6F20 - chain A; structure by X-ray diffraction, 2.00 A resolution.

Chain A:
Protein: 7,8-dihydro-8-oxoguanine triphosphatase
From: Homo sapiens
Notes: EC 3.6.1.55, 3.6.1.56
Reference sequence: P36639 (8ODP_HUMAN); residues 1-156 here correspond to UniProt positions 42-197 (UniProt number = residue number + 41)
Sequence (159 residues; numbered -2 to 156; the number before each row is that of its first residue; numbers below 1 keep their minus sign (Gly-2 is residue -2)):
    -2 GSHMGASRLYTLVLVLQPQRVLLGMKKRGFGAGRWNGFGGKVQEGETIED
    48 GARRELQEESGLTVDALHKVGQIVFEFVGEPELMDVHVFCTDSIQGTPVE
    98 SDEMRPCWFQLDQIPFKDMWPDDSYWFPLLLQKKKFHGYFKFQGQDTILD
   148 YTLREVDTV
Not modelled in the structure: -2 to 0
Differences from the reference sequence: expression tag (-2 to 0)
Ligand contacts: C9E (Ethyl 1H-pyrrolo[2,3-b]pyridine-4-carboxylate): Tyr7, Thr8, Leu9, Phe27, Asn33, Gly37, Phe72, Phe74, Met81, Val83, Trp117, Asp119, Asp120, Trp123

Overview:
Bound to chain A: compound C9E.
Chain A is 7,8-dihydro-8-oxoguanine triphosphatase (Homo sapiens); the structure, Complex between MTH1 and
compound 1 (a 7-azaindole-4-ester derivative), was determined by X-ray diffraction (same publication as 6F1X
and 6F23).
